6UOT - chains S and q of the 48 polymer chains in the assembly; structure by electron microscopy, 3.30 A resolution.

# Chain S
Protein: Protein PrgH
Organism: Salmonella enterica subsp. enterica serovar Typhimurium
Reference sequence: P41783 (PRGH_SALTY); residues 1-392 here = UniProt positions 1-392
Amino-acid sequence (392 residues; each row starts with the number of its first residue):
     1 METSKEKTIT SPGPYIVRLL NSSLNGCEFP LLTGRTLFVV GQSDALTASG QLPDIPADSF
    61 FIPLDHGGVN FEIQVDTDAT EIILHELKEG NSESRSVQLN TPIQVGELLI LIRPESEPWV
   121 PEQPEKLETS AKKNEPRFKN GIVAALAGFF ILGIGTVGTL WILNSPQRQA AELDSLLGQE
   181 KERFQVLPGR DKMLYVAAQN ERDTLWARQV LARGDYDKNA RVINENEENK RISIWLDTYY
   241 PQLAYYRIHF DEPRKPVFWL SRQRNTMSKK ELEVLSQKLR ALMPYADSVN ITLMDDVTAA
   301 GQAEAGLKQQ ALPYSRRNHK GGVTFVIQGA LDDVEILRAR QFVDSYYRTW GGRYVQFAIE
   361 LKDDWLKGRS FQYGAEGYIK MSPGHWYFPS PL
Unresolved in the structure: 1-170, 365-392

# Chain q
Protein: Lipoprotein PrgK
Organism: Salmonella enterica subsp. enterica serovar Typhimurium
Reference sequence: P41786 (PRGK_SALTY); numbering as in UniProt (aligned over 1-252)
Amino-acid sequence (252 residues; row label = number of the first residue in the row):
     1 MIRRYLYTFL LVMTLAGCKD KDLLKGLDQE QANEVIAVLQ MHNIEANKID SGKLGYSITV
    61 AEPDFTAAVY WIKTYQLPPR PRVEIAQMFP ADSLVSSPRA EKARLYSAIE QRLEQSLQTM
   121 EGVLSARVHI SYDIDAGENG RPPKPVHLSA LAVYERGSPL AHQISDIKRF LKNSFADVDY
   181 DNISVVLSER SDAQLQAPGT PVKRNSFATS WIVLIILLSV MSAGFGVWYY KNHYARNKKG
   241 ITADDKAKSS NE
Unresolved in the structure: 1-19, 204-252
Curated features (UniProtKB/Swiss-Prot):
  - lipidation: Cys18 (N-palmitoyl cysteine)

# Chain S / chain q interface
Residue-residue contacts (40; chain S residue first):
  Gly178(S) with Gln196(q)
  Glu180(S) with Gln196(q), hydrogen bond
  Arg183(S) with Asp192(q), salt bridge; Gln196(q)
  Arg202(S) with Met41(q), hydrogen bond; Ser191(q); Asp192(q), salt bridge; Ala193(q); Gln194(q)
  Leu205(S) with Trp71(q), hydrophobic
  Trp206(S) with Gln40(q); Met41(q); Asn43(q), hydrogen bond (backbone-side chain); Gln194(q); Gln196(q), hydrogen bond; Ala197(q); Pro198(q), hydrophobic
  Gln209(S) with His42(q); Asn43(q); Ile44(q); Asp64(q); Ala67(q)
  Val210(S) with Asn43(q)
  Arg213(S) with Asn43(q), hydrogen bond (side chain-backbone); Asp64(q), salt bridge; Gly199(q); Pro201(q)
  Asp215(S) with Val202(q)
  Asp333(S) with Ile164(q); Lys168(q), salt bridge; Ile183(q); Ser184(q); Val185(q), hydrogen bond (side chain-backbone)
  Val334(S) with Ala161(q); Ile164(q), hydrophobic
  Leu337(S) with Leu160(q); Ala161(q), hydrophobic; Ile164(q), hydrophobic; Leu187(q), hydrophobic
  Gln341(S) with Leu160(q)
Also at the interface, not in a pair above, chain S (17 interface residues in all): Gln179, Asp332, Arg338
Also at the interface, not in a pair above, chain q (27 interface residues in all): Pro63

# Summary
17 residues of chain S face 27 of chain q across their interface; the contacts include 6 hydrogen bonds and 4
salt bridges. Polar contacts include Arg183(S)-Asp192(q), Arg202(S)-Asp192(q) and Arg213(S)-Asp64(q).
Chain S is Protein PrgH and chain q is Lipoprotein PrgK, both from Salmonella enterica subsp. enterica serovar
Typhimurium; the structure, Cryo-EM structure of the PrgHK periplasmic ring from the Salmonella SPI-1 type III
secretion needle complex ..., was determined by electron microscopy (same publication as 6UOV).
